6GYK - chains U and V of the 20 polymer chains in the assembly; structure by electron microscopy, 5.10 A resolution (low resolution: residue-level contacts below are approximate; hydrogen-bond / salt-bridge calls are withheld).

== Chain U ==
Name: Transcription initiation factor IIA large subunit
Source organism: Saccharomyces cerevisiae (strain ATCC 204508 / S288c)
Reference sequence: P32773 (TOA1_YEAST); the construct lacks a stretch of the UniProt sequence and is renumbered around it, so the offset changes along the chain: 1-47 = UniProt 1-47; 163-209 = UniProt 48-94; 210-286 = UniProt 210-286
Sequence (171 residues; each row starts with the number of its first residue; note: 115 numbers in that range are skipped by the numbering (no residue carries them; nothing is unmodelled there)):
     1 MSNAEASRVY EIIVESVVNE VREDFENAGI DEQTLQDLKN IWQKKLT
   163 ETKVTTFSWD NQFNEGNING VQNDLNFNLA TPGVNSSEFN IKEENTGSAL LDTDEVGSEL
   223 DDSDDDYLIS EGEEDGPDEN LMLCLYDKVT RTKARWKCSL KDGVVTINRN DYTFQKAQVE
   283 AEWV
Unresolved in the structure: 1, 163-240

== Chain V ==
Name: Transcription initiation factor IIA subunit 2
Source organism: Saccharomyces cerevisiae (strain ATCC 204508 / S288c)
Reference sequence: P32774 (T2AG_YEAST); numbering as in UniProt (aligned over 1-122)
Sequence (129 residues; row label = number of the first residue in the row):
     1 MAVPGYYELY RRSTIGNSLV DALDTLISDG RIEASLAMRV LETFDKVVAE TLKDNTQSKL
    61 TVKGNLDTYG FCDDVWTFIV KNCQVTVEDS HRDASQNGSG DSQSVISVDK LRIVACNSKK
   121 SEKHHHHHH
Unresolved in the structure: 1-4, 89-103, 120-129
Differences from the reference sequence: expression tag (123-129)
Swiss-Prot annotation at these positions:
  - modified residue (Phosphoserine): Ser95, Ser102

== Interface between chain U and chain V ==
Pairs across the interface - 86 pairs, chain U then chain V:
  Glu5(U) - Asn55(V)
  Glu5(U) - Thr56(V)
  Glu5(U) - Gln57(V)
  Val9(U) - Thr51(V)
  Tyr10(U) - Ile15(V)
  Ile13(U) - Val47(V)
  Glu20(U) - Thr43(V)
  Glu20(U) - Lys46(V)
  Asp24(U) - Leu36(V)
  Asp24(U) - Arg39(V)
  Phe25(U) - Leu36(V)
  Ile30(U) - Glu33(V)
  Leu38(U) - Leu26(V)
  Trp42(U) - Leu19(V)
  Asn242(U) - Lys110(V)
  Asn242(U) - Leu111(V)
  Asn242(U) - Arg112(V)
  Leu243(U) - Arg112(V)
  Met244(U) - Leu111(V)
  Met244(U) - Arg112(V)
  Met244(U) - Ile113(V)
  Met244(U) - Val114(V)
  Leu245(U) - Leu9(V)
  Leu245(U) - Tyr10(V)
  Leu245(U) - Arg12(V)
  Leu245(U) - Ser13(V)
  Leu245(U) - Val114(V)
  Cys246(U) - Val114(V)
  Cys246(U) - Ala115(V)
  Cys246(U) - Cys116(V)
  Leu247(U) - Ala115(V)
  Leu247(U) - Cys116(V)
  Tyr248(U) - Phe71(V)
  Tyr248(U) - Asp74(V)
  Tyr248(U) - Trp76(V)
  Tyr248(U) - Ala115(V)
  Tyr248(U) - Cys116(V)
  Tyr248(U) - Asn117(V)
  Tyr248(U) - Ser118(V)
  Asp249(U) - Ser118(V)
  Asp249(U) - Lys119(V)
  Val251(U) - Trp76(V)
  Val251(U) - Phe78(V)
  Trp258(U) - Leu66(V)
  Trp258(U) - Tyr69(V)
  Trp258(U) - Trp76(V)
  Trp258(U) - Phe78(V)
  Cys260(U) - Phe78(V)
  Asp264(U) - Tyr10(V)
  Asp264(U) - Leu52(V)
  Asp264(U) - Lys53(V)
  Asp264(U) - Thr56(V)
  Val267(U) - Leu60(V)
  Thr268(U) - Thr14(V)
  Ile269(U) - Val85(V)
  Ile269(U) - Ile106(V)
  Ile269(U) - Val108(V)
  Asn270(U) - Ile106(V)
  Asn270(U) - Ser107(V)
  Asp273(U) - Thr14(V)
  Thr275(U) - Thr56(V)
  Thr275(U) - Ser58(V)
  Phe276(U) - Thr56(V)
  Phe276(U) - Ser58(V)
  Phe276(U) - Leu60(V)
  Gln277(U) - Lys53(V)
  Gln277(U) - Thr56(V)
  Gln277(U) - Ser58(V)
  Lys278(U) - Ser58(V)
  Lys278(U) - Lys59(V)
  Lys278(U) - Leu60(V)
  Ala279(U) - Leu60(V)
  Gln280(U) - Leu60(V)
  Gln280(U) - Thr61(V)
  Gln280(U) - Val62(V)
  Val281(U) - Val62(V)
  Glu282(U) - Val62(V)
  Glu282(U) - Lys63(V)
  Glu282(U) - Gly64(V)
  Ala283(U) - Gly64(V)
  Ala283(U) - Leu66(V)
  Glu284(U) - Gly64(V)
  Glu284(U) - Asn65(V)
  Glu284(U) - Leu66(V)
  Trp285(U) - Leu66(V)
  Trp285(U) - Tyr69(V)
Interface residues without a listed pair, chain U (47 interface residues in all): Ser16, Val17, Val21, Thr34, Ile41, Leu262, Gly265, Val266, Tyr274
Interface residues without a listed pair, chain V (53 interface residues in all): Tyr7, Ile32, Val40, Val48, Val87

== Overview ==
47 residues of chain U face 53 of chain V across their interface.
Here chain U is Transcription initiation factor IIA large subunit and chain V is Transcription initiation
factor IIA subunit 2, both from Saccharomyces cerevisiae (strain ATCC 204508 / S288c). Entry 6GYK (Structure
of a yeast closed complex (core CC1)) was determined by electron microscopy (same publication as 6GYL and
6GYM).
